Entry 3P4X (X-ray diffraction, 2.41 A resolution); this record covers chain A.

# Chain A
Name: reverse gyrase helicase-like domain
From: thermotoga maritima
Chain sequence (413 residues; each row starts with the number of its first residue; note: 70 numbers in that range are skipped by the numbering (no residue carries them; nothing is unmodelled there)):
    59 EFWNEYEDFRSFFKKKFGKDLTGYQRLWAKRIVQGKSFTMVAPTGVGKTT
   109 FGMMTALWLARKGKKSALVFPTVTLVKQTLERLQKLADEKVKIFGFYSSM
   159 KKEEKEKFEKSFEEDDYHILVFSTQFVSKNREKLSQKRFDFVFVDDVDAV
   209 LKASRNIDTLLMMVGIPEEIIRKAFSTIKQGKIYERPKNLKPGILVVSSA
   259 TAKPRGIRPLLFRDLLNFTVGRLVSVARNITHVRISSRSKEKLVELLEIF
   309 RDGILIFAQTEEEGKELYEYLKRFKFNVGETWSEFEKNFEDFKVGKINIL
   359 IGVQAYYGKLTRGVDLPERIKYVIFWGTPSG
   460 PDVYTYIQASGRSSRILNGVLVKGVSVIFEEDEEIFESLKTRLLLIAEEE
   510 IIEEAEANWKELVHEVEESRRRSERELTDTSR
Not modelled in the structure: 365-372, 536-541
Bound ions: Mg2+: T107 (together with ADP)
Small-molecule neighbours: ADP (adenosine-5'-diphosphate): F71, F75, K77, D78, L79, T80, Q83, P101, T102, G103, V104, G105, K106, T107, T108

# In short
Bound to chain A: ADP.
Chain A is reverse gyrase helicase-like domain (thermotoga maritima); the structure, Helicase domain of
reverse gyrase from Thermotoga maritima, was determined by X-ray diffraction, deposited together with 3P4Y.
